4ZHA - chains A and B; structure by X-ray diffraction, 1.86 A resolution.

# Chain A
Molecule: Coagulation factor X
Organism: Homo sapiens
Notes: EC 3.4.21.6
UniProtKB: P00742 (FA10_HUMAN); the construct lacks a stretch of the UniProt sequence and is renumbered around it, so the offset changes along the chain: 16-61 = UniProt 235-280; 62-123 = UniProt 282-343; 124-130 = UniProt 345-351; 131-145 = UniProt 354-368; 4 more segments
Sequence (254 residues; numbered 16 to 264 plus 7 insertion-coded residues; 2 numbers in that range are skipped by the numbering (no residue carries them; nothing is unmodelled there); the number before each row is that of its first residue; a row labelled like 131A-131B holds insertion residues (131A, then the next letters in order)):
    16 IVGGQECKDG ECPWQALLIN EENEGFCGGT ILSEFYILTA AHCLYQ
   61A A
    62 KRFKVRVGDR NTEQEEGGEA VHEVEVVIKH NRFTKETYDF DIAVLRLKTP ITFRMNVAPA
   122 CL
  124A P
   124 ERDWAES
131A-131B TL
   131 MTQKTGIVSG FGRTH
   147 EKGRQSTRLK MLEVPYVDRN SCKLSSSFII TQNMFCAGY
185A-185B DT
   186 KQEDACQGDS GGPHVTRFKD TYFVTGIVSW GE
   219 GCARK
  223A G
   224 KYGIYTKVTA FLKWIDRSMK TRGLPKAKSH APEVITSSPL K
Disordered / not traced: 245-264
UniProt features mapped onto this chain:
  - region: Ser252 to Ser261 (O-glycosylated at one site)
  - active site (Charge relay system): His57, Asp102, Ser195
Disulfides: Cys22-Cys27, Cys42-Cys58, Cys168-Cys182, Cys191-Cys220
Bound ions: Ca2+: Asp70, Asn72, Gln75, Glu77, Glu80; Mg2+: Tyr185, Asp185A, Arg222, Lys224
Small-molecule neighbours: 4O5 (4-[(3S)-3-({[(E)-2-(5-chlorothiophen-2-yl)ethenyl]sulfonyl}amino)-2-oxo-2,3-dihydro-1H-pyrrol-1-yl]-3-fluoro-N-methylbenzamide): Glu97, Thr98, Tyr99, Phe174, Ile175, Asp189, Ala190, Cys191, Gln192, Val213, Ser214, Trp215, Gly216, Gly219, Cys220, Gly226, Ile227, Tyr228

# Chain B
Molecule: Coagulation factor X
Organism: Homo sapiens
Notes: EC 3.4.21.6
UniProtKB: P00742 (FA10_HUMAN); residues -82 to 51 here correspond to UniProt positions 46-179 (UniProt number = residue number + 128)
Sequence (134 residues; row label = number of the first residue in the row; numbers below 1 keep their minus sign (Glu-82 is residue -82)):
   -82 EEMKKGHLER ECMEETCSYE EAREVFEDSD KTNEFWNKYK DGDQCETSPC QNQGKCKDGL
   -22 GEYTCTCLEG FEGKNCELFT RKLCSLDNGD CDQFCHEEQN SVVCSCARGY TLADNGKACI
    38 PTGPYPCGKQ TLER
Disordered / not traced: -82 to -3, 50-51
UniProt features mapped onto this chain:
  - modified residue: Glu-82 (4-carboxyglutamate), Glu-81 (4-carboxyglutamate), Glu-74 (4-carboxyglutamate), Glu-72 (4-carboxyglutamate), Glu-69 (4-carboxyglutamate), Glu-68 (4-carboxyglutamate), Glu-63 (4-carboxyglutamate), Glu-62 (4-carboxyglutamate), Glu-59 (4-carboxyglutamate), Glu-56 (4-carboxyglutamate), Glu-49 (4-carboxyglutamate), Asp-25 (3R: -3-hydroxyaspartate)
Disulfides: Cys1-Cys12, Cys8-Cys21, Cys23-Cys36

# How chain A and chain B interact
Contacting residue pairs - 46 pairs, chain A then chain B:
  Gly25(A) - Gln47(B)
  Gly25(A) - Thr48(B)  hydrogen bond (backbone-backbone)
  Glu26(A) - Gln47(B)  hydrogen bond (backbone-side chain)
  Pro28(A) - Lys46(B)
  Pro28(A) - Thr48(B)
  Trp29(A) - Gly45(B)
  Trp29(A) - Lys46(B)
  Phe114(A) - Tyr42(B)  hydrophobic
  Arg115(A) - Tyr42(B)
  Arg115(A) - Thr48(B)
  Met116(A) - Tyr42(B)
  Met116(A) - Thr48(B)  hydrogen bond
  Met116(A) - Leu49(B)
  Asn117(A) - Thr48(B)  hydrogen bond (backbone-side chain)
  Ala119(A) - Thr48(B)
  Pro120(A) - Tyr42(B)
  Pro120(A) - Cys44(B)
  Pro120(A) - Gly45(B)  hydrogen bond (backbone-backbone)
  Ala121(A) - Cys44(B)
  Ala121(A) - Gly45(B)
  Cys122(A) - Cys44(B)  disulfide
  Cys122(A) - Gly45(B)
  Leu123(A) - Phe11(B)
  Leu123(A) - Arg25(B)
  Glu124(A) - Phe11(B)
  Glu124(A) - His13(B)  salt bridge
  Pro124A(A) - Phe11(B)  hydrophobic
  Trp127(A) - Asn5(B)  hydrogen bond
  Trp127(A) - Gln10(B)  hydrogen bond (side chain-backbone)
  Trp127(A) - Phe11(B)  hydrophobic
  Trp127(A) - Cys12(B)
  Phe203(A) - Asn5(B)
  Phe203(A) - Asp9(B)
  Lys204(A) - Cys8(B)
  Lys204(A) - Asp9(B)
  Lys204(A) - Lys46(B)
  Asp205(A) - Gly45(B)
  Asp205(A) - Lys46(B)  hydrogen bond (backbone-side chain)
  Thr206(A) - Tyr27(B)
  Thr206(A) - Cys44(B)
  Thr206(A) - Gly45(B)
  Thr206(A) - Lys46(B)  hydrogen bond
  Tyr207(A) - Gly45(B)  hydrogen bond (backbone-backbone)
  Tyr207(A) - Gln47(B)  hydrogen bond
  Phe208(A) - Phe11(B)  hydrophobic
  Asp239(A) - Arg25(B)  salt bridge
Interface residues without a listed pair, chain A (26 interface residues in all): Asp24, Val118, Thr131A
Interface residues without a listed pair, chain B (19 interface residues in all): Ser22, Ala24, Pro43
Inter-chain disulfides: Cys122(A)-Cys44(B)

# Summary
Chain A and chain B form an interface of 26 and 19 residues respectively, with 1 disulfide bond, 11 hydrogen
bonds and 2 salt bridges. Polar contacts include Glu124(A)-His13(B), Asp239(A)-Arg25(B) and Glu26(A)-Gln47(B).
Bound to chain A: compound 4O5.
Here chain A is Coagulation factor X and chain B is Coagulation factor X, both from Homo sapiens. Entry 4ZHA
(Factor Xa complex with GTC000102) was determined by X-ray diffraction.
